PDB entry 4Y8F | X-ray diffraction, 1.54 A resolution | chain A

Chain A:
Protein: Triosephosphate Isomerase
Organism: Clostridium perfringens
Notes: EC 5.3.1.1
UniProt: Q8XKU1 (TPIS_CLOPE); residues 4-251 here correspond to UniProt positions 1-248 (UniProt number = residue number - 3)
Amino-acid sequence (251 residues; row label = number of the first residue in the row):
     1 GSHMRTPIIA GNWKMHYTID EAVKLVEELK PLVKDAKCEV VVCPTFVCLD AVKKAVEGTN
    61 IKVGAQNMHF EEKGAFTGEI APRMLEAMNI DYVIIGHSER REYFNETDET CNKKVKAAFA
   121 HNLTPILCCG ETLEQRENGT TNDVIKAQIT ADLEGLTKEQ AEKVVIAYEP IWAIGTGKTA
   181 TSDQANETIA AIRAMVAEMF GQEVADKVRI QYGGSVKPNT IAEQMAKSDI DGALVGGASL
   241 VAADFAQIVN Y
Construct notes: expression tag (1-3)
Metal / ion sites: Na+ site 1 near Glu-187 (its only coordinating residue here); Na+ site 2 near Ser-215 (its only coordinating residue here); Na+ site 3: Met-225, Lys-227, Ile-230
UniProt features mapped onto this chain:
  - active site: His-97 (Electrophile), Glu-169 (Proton acceptor)
  - binding site (substrate): Asn-12 to Lys-14, Gly-175, Ser-215, Gly-236, Gly-237

Summary:
Met-225, Lys-227 and Ile-230 form the Na+ site 3. Curated annotation (UniProt) lists active-site residues
His-97 and Glu-169 and 7 substrate-binding residues.
Chain A is Triosephosphate Isomerase (Clostridium perfringens); the structure, Crystal structure of
Triosephosphate Isomerase from Clostridium perfringens, was determined by X-ray diffraction, deposited
together with 4Y90, 4Y96 and 4Y9A.
